7Q4O - chains B and C of the 10 polymer chains in the assembly; structure by electron microscopy, 2.10 A resolution.

[Chain B]
Protein: Splicing factor 3B subunit 2
From: Homo sapiens
UniProtKB: Q13435 (SF3B2_HUMAN); residue numbers follow UniProt; this construct covers 1-895
Sequence (895 residues; numbered 1 to 895; the number before each row is that of its first residue):
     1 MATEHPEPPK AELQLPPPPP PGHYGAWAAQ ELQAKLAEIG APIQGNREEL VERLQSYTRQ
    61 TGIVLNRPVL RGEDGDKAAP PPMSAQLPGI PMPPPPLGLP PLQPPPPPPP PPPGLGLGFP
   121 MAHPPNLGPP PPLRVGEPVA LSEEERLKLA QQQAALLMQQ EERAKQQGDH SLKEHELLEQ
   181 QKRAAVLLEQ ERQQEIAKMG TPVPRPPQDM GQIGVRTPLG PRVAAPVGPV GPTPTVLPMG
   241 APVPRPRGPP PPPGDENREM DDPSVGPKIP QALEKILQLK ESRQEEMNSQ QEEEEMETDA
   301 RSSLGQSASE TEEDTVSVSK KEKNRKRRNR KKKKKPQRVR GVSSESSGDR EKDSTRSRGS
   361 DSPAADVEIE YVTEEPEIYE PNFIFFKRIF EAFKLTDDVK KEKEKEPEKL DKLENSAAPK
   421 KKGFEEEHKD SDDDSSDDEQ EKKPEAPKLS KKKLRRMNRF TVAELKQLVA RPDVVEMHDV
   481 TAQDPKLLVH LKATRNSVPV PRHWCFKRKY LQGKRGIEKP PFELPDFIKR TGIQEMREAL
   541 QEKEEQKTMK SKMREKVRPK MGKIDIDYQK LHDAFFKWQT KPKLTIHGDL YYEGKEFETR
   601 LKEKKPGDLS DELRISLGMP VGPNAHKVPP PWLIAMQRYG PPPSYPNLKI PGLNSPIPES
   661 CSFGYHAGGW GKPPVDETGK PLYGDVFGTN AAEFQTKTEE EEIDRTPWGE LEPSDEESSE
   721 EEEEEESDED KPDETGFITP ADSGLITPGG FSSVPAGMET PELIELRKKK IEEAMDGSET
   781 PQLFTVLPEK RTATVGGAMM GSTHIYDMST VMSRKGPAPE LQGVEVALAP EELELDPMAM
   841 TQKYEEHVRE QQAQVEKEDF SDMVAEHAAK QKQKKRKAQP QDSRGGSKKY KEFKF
Unresolved in the structure: 1-457, 538-565, 599-703, 715-895
Curated features (UniProtKB/Swiss-Prot):
  - modified residue: R222 (Omega-N-methylarginine), R245 (Omega-N-methylarginine), R247 (Omega-N-methylarginine), K275 (N6-acetyllysine), S289 (Phosphoserine), T298 (Phosphothreonine), S307 (Phosphoserine), S309 (Phosphoserine), T311 (Phosphothreonine), S317 (Phosphoserine), S360 (Phosphoserine), S362 (Phosphoserine), S431 (Phosphoserine), S435 (Phosphoserine), S436 (Phosphoserine), R508 (Omega-N-methylarginine), R515 (Omega-N-methylarginine), T780 (Phosphothreonine), S861 (Phosphoserine)
  - cross-link (Glycyl lysine isopeptide (Lys-Gly)): K10 (interchain with G-Cter in SUMO2), K280 (interchain with G-Cter in SUMO2), K400 (interchain with G-Cter in SUMO2), K412 (interchain with G-Cter in SUMO2), K492 (interchain with G-Cter in SUMO2), K543 (interchain with G-Cter in SUMO2), K770 (interchain with G-Cter in SUMO2), K790 (interchain with G-Cter in SUMO2), K843 (interchain with G-Cter in SUMO2), K857 (interchain with G-Cter in SUMO2)
  - natural variant: Q103 to F895 (deletion: In CFM1), R638 to F895 (deletion: In CFM1)
  - mutagenesis: R471 (R471K: Does not affect methylation by PRMT9), R495 (R495K: Does not affect methylation by PRMT9), R502 (R502K: Does not affect methylation by PRMT9), F506 (F506A: Does not affect methylation by PRMT9; when associated with A-510), K507 (K507A: Moderately diminished formation of omega-N monomethylarginine but greatly reduced formation of symmetrical dimethylarginine; when associated with A-509 ...), R508 (R508K: Abolishes interaction with SMN1; Abolishes methylation by PRMT9. Abolishes formation of omega-N monomethylarginine and formation of symmetrical dimethylarginine; when associated with R-507 ...), K509 (K509A: Moderately diminished formation of omega-N monomethylarginine but greatly reduced formation of symmetrical dimethylarginine; when associated with A-507 ...), Y510 (Y510A: Does not affect methylation by PRMT9; when associated with A-506), R515 (R515K: Does not affect methylation by PRMT9), R530 (R530K: Does not affect methylation by PRMT9), R537 (R537K: Does not affect methylation by PRMT9)

[Chain C]
Protein: Splicing factor 3B subunit 3
From: Homo sapiens
UniProtKB: Q15393 (SF3B3_HUMAN); residues 1-1217 here = UniProt positions 1-1217
Sequence (1217 residues; each row starts with the number of its first residue):
     1 MFLYNLTLQR ATGISFAIHG NFSGTKQQEI VVSRGKILEL LRPDPNTGKV HTLLTVEVFG
    61 VIRSLMAFRL TGGTKDYIVV GSDSGRIVIL EYQPSKNMFE KIHQETFGKS GCRRIVPGQF
   121 LAVDPKGRAV MISAIEKQKL VYILNRDAAA RLTISSPLEA HKANTLVYHV VGVDVGFENP
   181 MFACLEMDYE EADNDPTGEA AANTQQTLTF YELDLGLNHV VRKYSEPLEE HGNFLITVPG
   241 GSDGPSGVLI CSENYITYKN FGDQPDIRCP IPRRRNDLDD PERGMIFVCS ATHKTKSMFF
   301 FLAQTEQGDI FKITLETDED MVTEIRLKYF DTVPVAAAMC VLKTGFLFVA SEFGNHYLYQ
   361 IAHLGDDDEE PEFSSAMPLE EGDTFFFQPR PLKNLVLVDE LDSLSPILFC QIADLANEDT
   421 PQLYVACGRG PRSSLRVLRH GLEVSEMAVS ELPGNPNAVW TVRRHIEDEF DAYIIVSFVN
   481 ATLVLSIGET VEEVTDSGFL GTTPTLSCSL LGDDALVQVY PDGIRHIRAD KRVNEWKTPG
   541 KKTIVKCAVN QRQVVIALTG GELVYFEMDP SGQLNEYTER KEMSADVVCM SLANVPPGEQ
   601 RSRFLAVGLV DNTVRIISLD PSDCLQPLSM QALPAQPESL CIVEMGGTEK QDELGERGSI
   661 GFLYLNIGLQ NGVLLRTVLD PVTGDLSDTR TRYLGSRPVK LFRVRMQGQE AVLAMSSRSW
   721 LSYSYQSRFH LTPLSYETLE FASGFASEQC PEGIVAISTN TLRILALEKL GAVFNQVAFP
   781 LQYTPRKFVI HPESNNLIII ETDHNAYTEA TKAQRKQQMA EEMVEAAGED ERELAAEMAA
   841 AFLNENLPES IFGAPKAGNG QWASVIRVMN PIQGNTLDLV QLEQNEAAFS VAVCRFSNTG
   901 EDWYVLVGVA KDLILNPRSV AGGFVYTYKL VNNGEKLEFL HKTPVEEVPA AIAPFQGRVL
   961 IGVGKLLRVY DLGKKKLLRK CENKHIANYI SGIQTIGHRV IVSDVQESFI WVRYKRNENQ
  1021 LIIFADDTYP RWVTTASLLD YDTVAGADKF GNICVVRLPP NTNDEVDEDP TGNKALWDRG
  1081 LLNGASQKAE VIMNYHVGET VLSLQKTTLI PGGSESLVYT TLSGGIGILV PFTSHEDHDF
  1141 FQHVEMHLRS EHPPLCGRDH LSFRSYYFPV KNVIDGDLCE QFNSMEPNKQ KNVSEELDRT
  1201 PPEVSKKLED IRTRYAF
Unresolved in the structure: 366-368, 489-491, 646-661, 692-694, 716-717, 1067-1075
Curated features (UniProtKB/Swiss-Prot):
  - region: E105 to Q119 (Interaction with PHF5A, SF3B1 and SF3B5), N145 to Y168 (Interaction with PHF5A, SF3B1 and SF3B5), D193 to H231 (Interaction with SF3B1 and SF3B5), R786 to H804 (Interaction with SF3B1 and SF3B5), T1028 to K1049 (Interaction with SF3B1), T1100 to S1123 (Interaction with SF3B5)
  - site: G284 (Interaction with SF3B5), E306 (Interaction with SF3B5), E352 (Interaction with SF3B5), R429 (Interaction with SF3B5), N916 (Interaction with SF3B5), N988 (Interaction with SF3B1), K1171 (Interaction with SF3B1)
  - modified residue: S156 (Phosphoserine), T1200 (Phosphothreonine)

[How chain B and chain C interact]
Contacting residue pairs (33; chain B residue first):
  R471(B) with N1083(C), hydrogen bond
  K492(B) with N1083(C), hydrogen bond (backbone-side chain)
  A493(B) with N1083(C), hydrogen bond (backbone-side chain)
  T494(B) with L1082(C); N1083(C), hydrogen bond (backbone-side chain)
  R495(B) with A987(C); E1007(C); D1026(C), salt bridge; L1082(C); G1084(C); A1085(C)
  N496(B) with D1027(C); T1028(C); Y1029(C); L1082(C), hydrogen bond (backbone-backbone)
  S497(B) with L1082(C)
  H587(B) with L1082(C)
  D704(B) with Y1041(C)
  T706(B) with D1040(C)
  P707(B) with D1040(C)
  W708(B) with M1(C), hydrophobic; L1039(C); D1040(C), hydrogen bond (backbone-side chain); R1057(C), hydrogen bond (backbone-side chain); K1106(C); E1115(C), hydrogen bond; P1131(C)
  G709(B) with M1(C), hydrogen bond (backbone-backbone); P1131(C)
  L711(B) with F1132(C); T1133(C); H1135(C)
  E712(B) with T1133(C), hydrogen bond (backbone-backbone)
Also at the interface, not in a pair above, chain B (18 interface residues in all): I586, G588, R705
Also at the interface, not in a pair above, chain C (29 interface residues in all): F2, L3, H985, L1081, K1088, S1116, L1117, S1134

[In short]
Chain B and chain C form an interface of 18 and 29 residues respectively, with 10 hydrogen bonds and 1 salt
bridge. Polar contacts include R495(B)-D1026(C), R471(B)-N1083(C) and K492(B)-N1083(C). UniProt lists 11
mutagenesis sites on chain B.
Here chain B is Splicing factor 3B subunit 2 and chain C is Splicing factor 3B subunit 3, both from Homo
sapiens. Entry 7Q4O (Substrate-bound A-like U2 snRNP) was determined by electron microscopy together with 7Q3L
and 7Q4P from the same study.
